Entry 5TWS (X-ray diffraction, 1.85 A resolution); this record covers chains A and P of the 4 polymer chains in the assembly.

# Chain A
Protein: human DNA Polymerase Mu
Organism: Homo sapiens
UniProtKB: Q9NP87 (DPOLM_HUMAN); numbering as in UniProt; present here: 134-397, 410-494
Amino-acid sequence (354 residues; numbered 129 to 494; 12 numbers in that range are skipped by the numbering (no residue carries them; nothing is unmodelled there); the number before each row is that of its first residue):
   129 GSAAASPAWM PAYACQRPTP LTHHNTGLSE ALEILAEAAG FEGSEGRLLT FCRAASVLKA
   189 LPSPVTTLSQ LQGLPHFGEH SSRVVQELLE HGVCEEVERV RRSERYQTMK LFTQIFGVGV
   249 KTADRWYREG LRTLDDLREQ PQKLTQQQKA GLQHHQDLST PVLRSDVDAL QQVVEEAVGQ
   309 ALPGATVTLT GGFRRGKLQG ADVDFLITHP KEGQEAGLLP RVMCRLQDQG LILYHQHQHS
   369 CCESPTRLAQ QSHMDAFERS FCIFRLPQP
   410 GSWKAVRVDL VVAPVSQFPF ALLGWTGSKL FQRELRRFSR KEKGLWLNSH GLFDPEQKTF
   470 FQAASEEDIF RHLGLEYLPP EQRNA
Disordered / not traced: 129-137, 365-384
Construct notes: expression tag (129-133); engineered mutation Ala329 (His in Q9NP87); linker (410)
Bound ions: Na+ site 1: Thr241, Ile243, Val246 (shared with DT3(P) of chain P); Mg2+: Asp330, Asp332 (together with glycolic acid) (shared with U5(P) of chain P); Na+ site 2: Asp330, Asp332, Asp418 (shared with DA4(P), U5(P) of chain P)
Small-molecule neighbours: glycolic acid (GOA): Gly319, Gly320, Arg323, Asp330, Asp332
Curated features (UniProtKB/Swiss-Prot):
  - region: Arg323 to Gly328, Asp330 to Asp332 (Involved in ssDNA binding)
  - binding site (Mg(2+)): Asp330, Asp332, Asp418
  - site: Gly433 (Responsible for the low discrimination between dNTP and rNTP)
What the authors report for this chain:
  - mutagenesis - G433A (Kd 29 uM): unchanged binding to UTP
  - mutagenesis - G433A, G433S: unchanged catalytic activity
  - mutagenesis - W434A (23-fold), W434H (8.8-fold): decreased catalytic activity
  - mutagenesis - W434A (Kd 79.1 uM), W434H (Kd 61.1 uM): decreased binding to UTP

# Chain P
Molecule: 5-nt DNA/RNA hybrid strand
Sequence (5 nucleotides; each row starts with the number of its first residue):
     1 CGTAU
Bound ions: Na+ site 1: DT3 (shared with Thr241(A), Ile243(A), Val246(A) of chain A); Na+ site 2: DA4, U5 (shared with Asp330(A), Asp332(A), Asp418(A) of chain A); Mg2+: U5 (together with glycolic acid) (shared with Asp330(A), Asp332(A) of chain A)

# Interface between chain A and chain P
Residue-residue contacts (29; chain A residue first):
  Ile243(A) - DT3(P)  phosphate contact
  Phe244(A) - DT3(P)  phosphate contact
  Gly245(A) - DG2(P)  phosphate contact
  Gly245(A) - DT3(P)  hydrogen bond to the phosphate
  Val246(A) - DG2(P)  hydrogen bond to the phosphate
  Val246(A) - DT3(P)  hydrogen bond to the phosphate
  Gly247(A) - DG2(P)  hydrogen bond to the phosphate
  Gly247(A) - DT3(P)  phosphate contact
  Lys249(A) - DC1(P)  phosphate contact
  Lys249(A) - DG2(P)  phosphate contact
  Thr250(A) - DC1(P)  hydrogen bond to the phosphate
  Thr250(A) - DG2(P)  hydrogen bond to the phosphate
  Gln275(A) - DG2(P)  sugar contact
  Arg323(A) - U5(P)  hydrogen bond to the phosphate
  Asp330(A) - U5(P)  phosphate contact
  Asp332(A) - DA4(P)  phosphate contact
  Asp332(A) - U5(P)  phosphate contact
  Phe389(A) - DT3(P)  sugar contact
  Phe389(A) - DA4(P)  sugar contact
  Arg416(A) - DT3(P)  phosphate contact
  Arg416(A) - DA4(P)  salt bridge to the phosphate
  Asp418(A) - DA4(P)  sugar contact
  Gly433(A) - U5(P)  hydrogen bond to the sugar
  Trp434(A) - DA4(P)  sugar contact
  Trp434(A) - U5(P)  sugar contact
  Thr435(A) - U5(P)  phosphate contact
  Gly436(A) - U5(P)  hydrogen bond to the sugar
  Lys438(A) - U5(P)  base contact
  Gln441(A) - U5(P)  sugar contact
Interface residues without a listed pair, chain A (24 interface residues in all): Val248, Gly319, Arg387, Ser437

# In short
The interface between chain A and chain P involves 24 residues on one side and 5 on the other, with 9 hydrogen
bonds and 1 salt bridge. Polar pairs include Gly433(A)-U5(P), Gly436(A)-U5(P) and Gly245(A)-DT3(P). From the
paper: W434A and W434H of chain A reduce catalytic activity; W434A and W434H of chain A reduce binding to UTP.
Chain A is human DNA Polymerase Mu (Homo sapiens) and chain P is a 5-nt DNA/RNA hybrid strand; the structure,
Post-catalytic complex of human Polymerase Mu (H329A) with newly incorporated UTP, was determined by X-ray
diffraction together with 5TWP, 5TWQ, 5TWR, 5VZ7, 5VZ8, 5VZ9 and 9 further entries from the same study.
